Entry 9EHM (electron microscopy, 4.20 A resolution (low resolution: residue-level contacts below are approximate; hydrogen-bond / salt-bridge calls are withheld)); this record covers chains A and M of the 16 polymer chains in the assembly.

== Chain A ==
Protein: HIV-1 BG505 SOSIP gp120, Envelope glycoprotein gp120
From: Human immunodeficiency virus 1
UniProtKB: Q2N0S5 (Q2N0S5_HV1); the construct lacks a stretch of the UniProt sequence and is renumbered around it, so the offset changes along the chain: 33-136 = UniProt 32-135; 145-185 = UniProt 136-176; 187-309 = UniProt 186-308; 312-321 = UniProt 309-318; 2 more segments
Amino-acid sequence (506 residues; each row starts with the number of its first residue; note: 12 numbers in that range are skipped by the numbering (no residue carries them; nothing is unmodelled there); a row labelled like 185A-185I holds insertion residues (185A, then the next letters in order)):
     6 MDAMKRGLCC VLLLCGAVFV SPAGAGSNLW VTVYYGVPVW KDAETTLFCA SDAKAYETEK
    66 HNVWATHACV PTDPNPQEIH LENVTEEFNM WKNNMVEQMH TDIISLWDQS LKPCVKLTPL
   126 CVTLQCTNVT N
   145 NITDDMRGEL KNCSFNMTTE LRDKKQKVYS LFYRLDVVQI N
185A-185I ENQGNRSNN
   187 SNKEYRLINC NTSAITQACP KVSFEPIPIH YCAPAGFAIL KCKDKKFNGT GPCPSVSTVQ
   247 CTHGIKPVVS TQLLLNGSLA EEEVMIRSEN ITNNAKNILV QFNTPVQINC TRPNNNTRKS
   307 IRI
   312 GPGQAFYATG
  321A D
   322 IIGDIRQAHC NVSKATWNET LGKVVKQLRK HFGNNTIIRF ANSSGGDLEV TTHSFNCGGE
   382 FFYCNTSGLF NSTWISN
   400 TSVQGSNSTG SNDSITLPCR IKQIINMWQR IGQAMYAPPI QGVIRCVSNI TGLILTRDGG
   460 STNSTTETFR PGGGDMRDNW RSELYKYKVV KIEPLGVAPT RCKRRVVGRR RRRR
Not modelled in the structure: 6-32, 59-62, 145-151, 185A-185I, 400-410, 506-513
Differences from the reference sequence: engineered mutation Asn-332 (Thr330 in Q2N0S5), Cys-501 (Ala498 in Q2N0S5); insertion (509-513)
Cystine bridges: Cys-54/Cys-74, Cys-119/Cys-205, Cys-126/Cys-196, Cys-131/Cys-157, Cys-218/Cys-247, Cys-228/Cys-239, Cys-296/Cys-331, Cys-378/Cys-445, Cys-385/Cys-418
Covalent attachments: N-acetylglucosamine (NAG) linked to Asn-88, Asn-133, Asn-156, Asn-160, Asn-197, Asn-234, Asn-276, Asn-295, Asn-301, Asn-339, Asn-363, Asn-386, Asn-392, Asn-448; glycan linked to Asn-262, Asn-332
What the authors report for this chain:
  - post-translational modification sites: Asn-197, Asn-276 (citing earlier work)

== Chain M ==
Protein: 10-1074 Fab Heavy Chain
From: Homo sapiens
Notes: antibody fragment or engineered binder
Amino-acid sequence (134 residues; numbered 1 to 115 plus 19 insertion-coded residues; the number before each row is that of its first residue; a row labelled like 82A-82C holds insertion residues (82A, then the next letters in order)):
     1 QVQLQESGPG LVKPSETLSV TCSVSGDSMN NYYWTWIRQS PGKGLEWIGY ISDRESATYN
    61 PSLNSRVVIS RDTSKNQLSL KL
82A-82C NSV
    83 TPADTAVYYC ATARRGQR
100A-100P IYGVVSFGEFFYYYSM
   101 DVWGKGTTVT VSSAS
Cystine bridges: Cys-22/Cys-92

== How chain A and chain M interact ==
Residue-residue contacts (4; chain A residue first):
  Ile-326(A) with Tyr-100B(M)
  Arg-327(A) with Tyr-100B(M); Gly-100C(M)
  Pro-417(A) with Phe-100G(M)
Also at the interface, not in a pair above, chain A (5 interface residues in all): Asp-325, Gln-328
Also at the interface, not in a pair above, chain M (5 interface residues in all): Val-100D, Glu-100I

== In short ==
Chain A and chain M each contribute 5 residues to their interface. N-acetylglucosamine is covalently linked to
Asn-88(A), Asn-133(A), Asn-156(A), Asn-160(A), Asn-197(A) and Asn-234(A) and 8 more. From the paper:
modification sites Asn-197(A) and Asn-276(A).
Here chain A is HIV-1 BG505 SOSIP gp120, Envelope glycoprotein gp120 (Human immunodeficiency virus 1) and
chain M is 10-1074 Fab Heavy Chain (Homo sapiens). Entry 9EHM (Structure of HIV-1 BG505 SOSIP.664 Env trimer
in complex with IOMAmin5 and 10-1074 Broadly Neutralizing Antibodies ...) was determined by electron
microscopy, deposited together with 9EHL.
